PDB entry 6S82 | X-ray diffraction, 1.85 A resolution | chain A

== Chain A ==
Name: Beta-fructofuranosidase
Source organism: Phaffia rhodozyma
Notes: engineered mutation(s): D80A
Reference sequence: J7HDY4 (J7HDY4_PHARH); residue numbers follow UniProt; this construct covers 1-665
Amino-acid sequence (665 residues; each row starts with the number of its first residue):
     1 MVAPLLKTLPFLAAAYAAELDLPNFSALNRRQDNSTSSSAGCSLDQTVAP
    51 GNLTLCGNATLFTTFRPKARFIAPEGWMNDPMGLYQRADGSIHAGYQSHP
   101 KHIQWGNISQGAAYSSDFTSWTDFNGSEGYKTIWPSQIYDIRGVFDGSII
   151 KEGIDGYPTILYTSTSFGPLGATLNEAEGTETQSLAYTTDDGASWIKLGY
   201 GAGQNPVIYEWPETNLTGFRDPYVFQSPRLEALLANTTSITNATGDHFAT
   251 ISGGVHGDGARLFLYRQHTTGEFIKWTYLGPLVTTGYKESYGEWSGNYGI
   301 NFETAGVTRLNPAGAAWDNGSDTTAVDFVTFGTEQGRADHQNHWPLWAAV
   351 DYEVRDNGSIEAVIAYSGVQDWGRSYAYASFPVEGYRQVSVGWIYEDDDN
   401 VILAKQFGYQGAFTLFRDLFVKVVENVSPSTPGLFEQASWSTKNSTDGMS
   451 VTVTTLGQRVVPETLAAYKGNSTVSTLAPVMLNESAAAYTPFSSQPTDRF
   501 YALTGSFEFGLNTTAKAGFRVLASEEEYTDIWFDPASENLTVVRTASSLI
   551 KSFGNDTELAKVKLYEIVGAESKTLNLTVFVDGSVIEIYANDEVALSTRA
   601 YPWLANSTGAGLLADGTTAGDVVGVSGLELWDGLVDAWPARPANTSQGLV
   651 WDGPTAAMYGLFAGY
Disordered / not traced: 1-41
Construct notes: conflict Val2 (Ile in J7HDY4), Ala663 (Ser in J7HDY4), Tyr665 (Arg in J7HDY4)
Disulfide bonds: Cys42-Cys56
Glycans and other covalent adducts: N-acetylglucosamine (NAG) linked to Asn52, Asn215, Asn236, Asn242, Asn319, Asn357, Asn444, Asn471, Asn483, Asn512, Asn539, Asn555, Asn576, Asn606, Asn644; glycan linked to Asn58, Asn107
Small-molecule neighbours:
  - 1,4-benzoquinone (PLQ), molecule 1: Trp77, Asn79, Trp105, Trp393
  - 1,4-benzoquinone (PLQ), molecule 2: Tyr85, Gln86, Arg87, Ala88, Lys151, Glu152
  - 1,4-benzoquinone (PLQ), molecule 3: Asp123, Ala640, Arg641, Pro642, Thr645
  - 1,4-benzoquinone (PLQ), molecule 4: Leu174, Asn175, His256
  - 1,4-benzoquinone (PLQ), molecule 5: Gln341, Asn342, Asp399, Val401
  - 1,4-benzoquinone (PLQ), molecule 6: Phe420, Lys422, Val423, Val424, Asn591, Asp592
  - 1,4-benzoquinone (PLQ), molecule 7: Glu508, Phe509, Gly510, Glu571, Ser572, Val622, Val623, Gly624
  - 1,4-benzoquinone (PLQ), molecule 8: Ala656, Ala657, Gly660, Leu661, Phe662, Ala663
Reported in the primary citation:
  - binding site for 1,4-benzoquinone: Trp105, Leu661
  - catalytic residues: Asp221, Glu303, Glu334 (citing earlier work)

== In short ==
Bound to chain A: 8 copies of 1,4-benzoquinone. Covalently linked N-acetylglucosamine: at Asn52, Asn58,
Asn107, Asn215, Asn236 and Asn242 and 11 more. The paper reports catalytic residues Asp221, Glu303 and Glu334;
a binding site for 1,4-benzoquinone at Trp105 and Leu661.
Chain A is Beta-fructofuranosidase (Phaffia rhodozyma); the structure, Structure Of D80A-Fructofuranosidase
From Xanthophyllomyces Dendrorhous Complexed With Tris-buffer molecule And hydroquinone, was determined by
X-ray diffraction (same publication as 6S2G, 6S3Z, 6FJG and 6FJE).
